Entry 3AWF (X-ray diffraction, 1.99 A resolution); this record covers chain A.

== Chain A ==
Protein: Voltage-sensor containing phosphatase
Source organism: Ciona intestinalis
Notes: EC 3.1.3.-; fragment: Pten-like region, residues 236-576
Reference sequence: Q4W8A1 (Q4W8A1_CIOIN); numbering as in UniProt (aligned over 236-576)
Sequence (346 residues; numbered 231 to 576; the number before each row is that of its first residue):
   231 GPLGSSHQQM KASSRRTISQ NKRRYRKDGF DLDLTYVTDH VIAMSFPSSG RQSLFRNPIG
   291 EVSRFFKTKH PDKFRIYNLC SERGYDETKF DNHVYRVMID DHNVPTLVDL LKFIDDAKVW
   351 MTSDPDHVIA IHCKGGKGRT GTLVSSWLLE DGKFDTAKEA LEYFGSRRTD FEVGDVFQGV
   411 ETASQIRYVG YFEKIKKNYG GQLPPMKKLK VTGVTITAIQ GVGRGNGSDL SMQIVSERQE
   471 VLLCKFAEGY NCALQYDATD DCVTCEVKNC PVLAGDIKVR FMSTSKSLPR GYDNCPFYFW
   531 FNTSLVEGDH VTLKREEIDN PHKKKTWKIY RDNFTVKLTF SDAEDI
Disordered / not traced: 231-256, 280-286, 400-403, 572-576
Disulfides: C310-C363
Sequence notes: expression tag (231-235)
What the authors report for this chain:
  - catalytic residues: C363 (citing earlier work)
  - contacts within the chain: D330-R468, N333-K508, N333-D523, Y522-K553 (hydrogen bond), H332-Y522 (pi stacking), K508-D523 (hydrogen bond), R510-D523 (hydrogen bond)
  - conformationally variable residues (loop rearrangement): E411, P519 to P526
  - specificity-determining residues: E411
  - specificity-determining residues: G365 (citing earlier work)
  - mutagenesis - E411A, E411Q, E411T: increased catalytic activity on PtdIns(3,5)P2
  - mutagenesis - E411A, E411Q, E411T: unchanged catalytic activity on PtdIns(3,4,5)P3
  - mutagenesis - E411T: unchanged binding to PtdIns(3,4,5)P3
  - mutagenesis - E411A, E411Q, E411T: decreased catalytic activity

== Summary ==
From the paper: the catalytic residue C363; E411A, E411Q and E411T increase catalytic activity on
PtdIns(3,5)P2.
Chain A is Voltage-sensor containing phosphatase (Ciona intestinalis); the structure, Crystal structure of
Pten-like domain of Ci-VSP (236-576), was determined by X-ray diffraction (same publication as 3AWE and 3AWG).
